Entry 3TUF (X-ray diffraction, 2.26 A resolution); this record covers chains B and A.

# Chain B
Name: Stage II sporulation protein Q
Source organism: Bacillus subtilis
Notes: fragment: extracellular domain
UniProt: P71044 (SP2Q_BACSU); residue numbers follow UniProt; this construct covers 43-283
Chain sequence (245 residues; row label = number of the first residue in the row):
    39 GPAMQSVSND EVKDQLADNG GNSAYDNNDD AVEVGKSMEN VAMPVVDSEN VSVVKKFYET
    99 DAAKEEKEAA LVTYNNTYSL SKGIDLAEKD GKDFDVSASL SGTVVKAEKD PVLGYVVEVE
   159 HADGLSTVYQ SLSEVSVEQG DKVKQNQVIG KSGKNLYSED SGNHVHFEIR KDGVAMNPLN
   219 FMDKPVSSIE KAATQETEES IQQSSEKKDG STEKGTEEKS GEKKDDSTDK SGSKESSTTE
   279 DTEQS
Disordered / not traced: 39-74, 233-283
Construct notes: expression tag (39-42)

# Chain A
Name: Stage III sporulation protein AH
Source organism: Bacillus subtilis
Notes: fragment: extracellular domain
UniProt: P49785 (SP3AH_BACSU); residue numbers follow UniProt; this construct covers 25-218
Chain sequence (197 residues; each row starts with the number of its first residue):
    22 GPAMSPESKN AVQMQSEKSA SDSGEVATEK APAKQDTKEK SGTETEKGKE DGTKGTKDSS
    82 ADKETSAEAS EKGTVVTETA DDDLFTTYRL DLEDARSKER EELNAIVSSD DATAKEKSEA
   142 YDKMTALSEV EGTEKQLETL IKTQGYEDAL VNAEGDKINI TVKSDKHSKS KATAIIDLVA
   202 KEIKTMKDVA VTFEPSK
Disordered / not traced: 22-102, 218
Construct notes: expression tag (22-24)

# Chain B / chain A interface
Residue-residue contacts (38; chain B residue first):
  Tyr96(B) - Thr194(A)
  Tyr96(B) - Ile197(A)
  Tyr96(B) - Asp198(A)
  Thr98(B) - Lys205(A)
  Lys102(B) - Ser191(A)
  Lys105(B) - Thr194(A)
  Lys105(B) - Asp198(A)  salt bridge
  Glu106(B) - Lys190(A)
  Glu106(B) - Ser191(A)  hydrogen bond
  Glu106(B) - Thr194(A)
  Leu109(B) - Lys190(A)
  Leu109(B) - Ile197(A)  hydrophobic
  Thr111(B) - Lys190(A)
  Asn113(B) - His188(A)
  Asn114(B) - His188(A)  hydrogen bond
  Asn114(B) - Val212(A)
  Asn114(B) - Thr213(A)
  Asn114(B) - Phe214(A)  hydrogen bond (backbone-backbone)
  Thr115(B) - Val212(A)
  Thr115(B) - Thr213(A)  hydrogen bond
  Tyr116(B) - His188(A)
  Tyr116(B) - Ser189(A)  hydrogen bond (side chain-backbone)
  Tyr116(B) - Lys190(A)
  Tyr116(B) - Ala193(A)  hydrophobic
  Tyr116(B) - Val210(A)
  Tyr116(B) - Ala211(A)
  Tyr116(B) - Val212(A)  hydrogen bond (backbone-backbone)
  Tyr116(B) - Phe214(A)  hydrophobic
  Ser117(B) - Asp209(A)  hydrogen bond
  Ser117(B) - Val210(A)
  Leu118(B) - Ile197(A)  hydrophobic
  Leu118(B) - Asp209(A)  hydrogen bond (backbone-side chain)
  Leu118(B) - Val210(A)  hydrogen bond (backbone-backbone)
  Lys120(B) - Lys205(A)  hydrogen bond (side chain-backbone)
  Lys120(B) - Lys208(A)  hydrogen bond (side chain-backbone)
  Lys120(B) - Asp209(A)
  Val212(B) - Thr206(A)
  Val212(B) - Met207(A)  hydrophobic
Interface residues without a listed pair, chain B (16 interface residues in all): Tyr195
Interface residues without a listed pair, chain A (19 interface residues in all): Lys202

# In short
The interface between chain B and chain A involves 16 residues on one side and 19 on the other, with 11
hydrogen bonds and 1 salt bridge. Polar pairs include Lys105(B)-Asp198(A), Glu106(B)-Ser191(A) and
Asn114(B)-His188(A).
Chain B is Stage II sporulation protein Q and chain A is Stage III sporulation protein AH, both from Bacillus
subtilis; the structure, Structure of the SpoIIQ-SpoIIIAH pore forming complex, was determined by X-ray
diffraction.
